Entry 5UPJ (X-ray diffraction, 2.30 A resolution); this record covers chains A and B.

Chain A (and B):
Protein: HIV-2 protease
Organism: Human immunodeficiency virus 2
Notes: EC 3.4.23.16; chain B of this document is another copy of the same molecule, construct and numbering; everything in this record applies to it too
UniProt: P04584 (POL_HV2RO); residues 1-99 here correspond to UniProt positions 86-184 (UniProt number = residue number + 85)
Sequence (99 residues; each row starts with the number of its first residue):
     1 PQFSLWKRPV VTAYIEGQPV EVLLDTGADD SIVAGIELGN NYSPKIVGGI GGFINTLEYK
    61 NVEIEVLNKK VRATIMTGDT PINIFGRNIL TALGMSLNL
Construct notes: engineered mutation Leu57 (Lys142 in P04584)
Ligand contacts: UIN (5,6,7,8,9,10-hexahydro-4-hydroxy-3-(1-phenylpropyl)cycloocta[b]pyran-2-one): Leu23, Asp25, Gly27, Ala28, Gly48, Gly49, Ile50, Ile82, Ile84

How chain A and chain B interact:
Contacting residue pairs - 75 pairs, chain A then chain B:
  Pro1(A) with Asn98(B); Leu99(B), hydrogen bond (backbone-backbone)
  Gln2(A) with Ser96(B); Leu97(B); Asn98(B)
  Phe3(A) with Ser96(B), hydrogen bond (backbone-side chain); Leu97(B), hydrogen bond (backbone-backbone)
  Ser4(A) with Thr91(B)
  Leu5(A) with Thr26(B); Arg87(B), hydrogen bond (backbone-side chain); Leu90(B), hydrophobic; Thr91(B); Met95(B)
  Trp6(A) with Arg87(B), hydrogen bond (backbone-side chain); Thr91(B)
  Lys7(A) with Arg87(B)
  Arg8(A) with Asp29(B), salt bridge; Arg87(B)
  Pro9(A) with Thr26(B)
  Leu23(A) with Gly27(B)
  Leu24(A) with Thr26(B), hydrogen bond (backbone-side chain); Leu97(B), hydrophobic
  Asp25(A) with Asp25(B); Thr26(B); Gly27(B)
  Thr26(A) with Pro9(B); Leu24(B), hydrogen bond (side chain-backbone); Asp25(B); Thr26(B), hydrogen bond (side chain-backbone)
  Gly27(A) with Leu23(B); Asp25(B)
  Asp29(A) with Arg8(B)
  Gly49(A) with Ile50(B)
  Ile50(A) with Gly49(B); Ile50(B), hydrogen bond (backbone-backbone); Pro81(B)
  Gly51(A) with Ile50(B), hydrogen bond (backbone-backbone); Gly51(B); Gly52(B)
  Gly52(A) with Ile50(B); Gly51(B)
  Ile54(A) with Gly51(B)
  Leu67(A) with Leu99(B), hydrophobic
  Thr80(A) with Ile50(B)
  Pro81(A) with Gly49(B)
  Ile84(A) with Ile50(B), hydrophobic
  Arg87(A) with Leu5(B), hydrogen bond (side chain-backbone); Trp6(B); Lys7(B); Arg8(B)
  Thr91(A) with Leu5(B); Trp6(B)
  Leu93(A) with Leu99(B)
  Met95(A) with Leu5(B); Leu97(B), hydrophobic; Asn98(B); Leu99(B), hydrophobic
  Ser96(A) with Gln2(B); Phe3(B); Leu5(B); Ser96(B); Leu97(B); Asn98(B), hydrogen bond (backbone-backbone)
  Leu97(A) with Gln2(B); Phe3(B), hydrogen bond (backbone-backbone); Thr26(B); Ser96(B)
  Asn98(A) with Pro1(B); Gln2(B); Met95(B); Ser96(B), hydrogen bond (backbone-backbone); Asn98(B), hydrogen bond
  Leu99(A) with Pro1(B), hydrogen bond (backbone-backbone); Leu67(B), hydrophobic; Leu93(B)
Interface residues without a listed pair, chain A (37 interface residues in all): Ile32, Lys69, Ile82, Leu90, Gly94
Interface residues without a listed pair, chain B (32 interface residues in all): Gly48, Ile54, Gly94

Summary:
37 residues of chain A and 32 residues of chain B are in contact; the contacts include 16 hydrogen bonds and 1
salt bridge. Polar pairs include Arg8(A)-Asp29(B), Phe3(A)-Ser96(B) and Leu5(A)-Arg87(B). Chain A binds
compound UIN.
Both chains are HIV-2 protease (Human immunodeficiency virus 2). Entry 5UPJ (HIV-2 protease/U99283 complex)
was determined by X-ray diffraction together with 6UPJ from the same study.
